PDB entry 9N6Q | X-ray diffraction, 1.85 A resolution | chains A and B

Chain A (and B):
Molecule: Dihydroorotate dehydrogenase
Source organism: Leishmania braziliensis
Notes: EC 1.3.3.1; chain B of this document is another copy of the same molecule, construct and numbering; everything in this record applies to it too
Reference sequence: E9AI53 (E9AI53_LEIBR); residues 1-313 here = UniProt positions 1-313
Chain sequence (347 residues; row label = number of the first residue in the row; numbers below 1 keep their minus sign (Met-33 is residue -33)):
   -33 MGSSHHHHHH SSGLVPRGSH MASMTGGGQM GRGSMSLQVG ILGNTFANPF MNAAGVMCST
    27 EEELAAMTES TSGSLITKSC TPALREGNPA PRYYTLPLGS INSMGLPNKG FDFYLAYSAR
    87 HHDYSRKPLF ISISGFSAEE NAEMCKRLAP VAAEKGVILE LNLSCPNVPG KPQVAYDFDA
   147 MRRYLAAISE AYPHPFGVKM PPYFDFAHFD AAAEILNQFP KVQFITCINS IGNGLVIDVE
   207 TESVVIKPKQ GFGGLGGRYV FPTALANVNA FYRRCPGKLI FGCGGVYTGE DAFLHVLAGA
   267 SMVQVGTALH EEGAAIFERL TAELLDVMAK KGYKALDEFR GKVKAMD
Disordered / not traced: -33 to -1, 72, 131-138, 313 (chain B: -33 to 0, 134-138, 313)
Construct notes: expression tag (-33 to 0)
Small-molecule neighbours:
  - 5-ethyl-1,3-diazinane-2,4,6-trione (A1BWI): Lys44, Asn68, Met70, Gly71, Ser100, Asn128, Ser130, Asn195, Ser196
  - FMN (flavin mononucleotide): Ala19, Ala20, Gly21, Val22, Lys44, Ser45, Tyr59, Ser66, Asn68, Met70, Asn128, Lys165, Ile194, Asn195, Ser196, Gly222, Gly223, Val226, Cys249, Gly250, Gly251, Val252, Val271, Gly272, Thr273
Reported in the primary citation:
  - binding site for 5-ethyl-1,3-diazinane-2,4,6-trione: Asn68, Leu72, Asn128, Asn195, Ser196
  - conformationally variable residues (loop rearrangement, order/disorder transition): Ser130 to Gln139
  - catalytic residues: Cys131 (citing earlier work)

How chain A and chain B interact:
Residue-residue contacts (93):
  Leu64(A) - Leu64(B)  hydrophobic
  Leu64(A) - Arg224(B)
  Tyr142(A) - Asp171(B)
  Phe170(A) - Phe170(B)  hydrophobic
  Phe170(A) - Ile197(B)  hydrophobic
  Phe170(A) - Gly198(B)
  Phe170(A) - Asn199(B)  hydrogen bond (backbone-side chain)
  Asp171(A) - Tyr142(B)
  Asp171(A) - Asn199(B)
  Phe172(A) - Asn199(B)
  Phe172(A) - Lys215(B)
  Phe172(A) - Phe218(B)  hydrophobic
  Ile197(A) - Phe170(B)  hydrophobic
  Gly198(A) - Phe170(B)
  Asn199(A) - Phe170(B)  hydrogen bond (side chain-backbone)
  Asn199(A) - Asp171(B)
  Asn199(A) - Phe172(B)
  Asn199(A) - Ala232(B)
  Gly200(A) - Pro228(B)
  Gly200(A) - Ala232(B)
  Leu201(A) - Pro228(B)  hydrogen bond (backbone-backbone)
  Leu201(A) - Leu231(B)
  Leu201(A) - Ala232(B)  hydrophobic
  Leu201(A) - Asn235(B)
  Ile203(A) - Leu260(B)
  Ile203(A) - Leu263(B)  hydrophobic
  Ile203(A) - Val309(B)  hydrophobic
  Val205(A) - Leu260(B)  hydrophobic
  Val205(A) - Lys297(B)  hydrogen bond (backbone-side chain)
  Glu206(A) - Lys297(B)  hydrogen bond (backbone-side chain)
  Thr207(A) - Lys310(B)
  Glu208(A) - Phe259(B)
  Glu208(A) - Leu263(B)
  Glu208(A) - Lys297(B)  salt bridge
  Glu208(A) - Tyr299(B)  hydrogen bond
  Glu208(A) - Val309(B)
  Glu208(A) - Lys310(B)  hydrogen bond (backbone-backbone)
  Ser209(A) - Lys310(B)
  Val210(A) - Val309(B)  hydrophobic
  Val210(A) - Lys310(B)  hydrogen bond (backbone-backbone)
  Val210(A) - Ala311(B)  hydrophobic
  Lys215(A) - Phe172(B)
  Gln216(A) - Phe172(B)
  Gln216(A) - Arg239(B)  hydrogen bond
  Gln216(A) - Ala311(B)
  Gln216(A) - Met312(B)
  Phe218(A) - Phe172(B)  hydrophobic
  Phe218(A) - Ala232(B)
  Phe218(A) - Asn235(B)
  Leu221(A) - Pro228(B)  hydrophobic
  Leu221(A) - Thr229(B)
  Arg224(A) - Leu64(B)
  Arg224(A) - Tyr225(B)
  Tyr225(A) - Arg224(B)
  Tyr225(A) - Tyr225(B)
  Tyr225(A) - Pro228(B)  hydrophobic
  Pro228(A) - Gly200(B)
  Pro228(A) - Leu201(B)  hydrogen bond (backbone-backbone)
  Pro228(A) - Leu221(B)  hydrophobic
  Pro228(A) - Tyr225(B)  hydrophobic
  Thr229(A) - Leu221(B)
  Leu231(A) - Leu201(B)
  Ala232(A) - Asn199(B)
  Ala232(A) - Gly200(B)
  Ala232(A) - Leu201(B)  hydrophobic
  Ala232(A) - Phe218(B)
  Asn235(A) - Leu201(B)
  Asn235(A) - Phe218(B)
  Phe259(A) - Val205(B)
  Phe259(A) - Glu208(B)
  Leu260(A) - Ile203(B)
  Leu260(A) - Val205(B)  hydrophobic
  Leu263(A) - Ile203(B)  hydrophobic
  Leu263(A) - Glu208(B)
  Lys297(A) - Val205(B)  hydrogen bond (side chain-backbone)
  Lys297(A) - Glu206(B)  hydrogen bond (side chain-backbone)
  Lys297(A) - Glu208(B)  salt bridge
  Tyr299(A) - Glu208(B)  hydrogen bond
  Val309(A) - Ile203(B)  hydrophobic
  Val309(A) - Glu208(B)
  Val309(A) - Val210(B)  hydrophobic
  Lys310(A) - Thr207(B)
  Lys310(A) - Glu208(B)  hydrogen bond (backbone-backbone)
  Lys310(A) - Ser209(B)  hydrogen bond (backbone-side chain)
  Lys310(A) - Val210(B)  hydrogen bond (backbone-backbone)
  Ala311(A) - Ser209(B)  hydrogen bond (backbone-side chain)
  Ala311(A) - Val210(B)  hydrophobic
  Met312(A) - Pro57(B)  hydrophobic
  Met312(A) - Ser209(B)
  Met312(A) - Val210(B)
  Met312(A) - Val211(B)
  Met312(A) - Ile212(B)
  Met312(A) - Lys213(B)
Also at the interface, not in a pair above, chain A (47 interface residues in all): Phe175, Val202, Asp204, Lys213, Ala236, Arg239, Glu256, Ala264, Val293, Lys308
Also at the interface, not in a pair above, chain B (50 interface residues in all): Pro63, Val202, Asp204, Gln216, Ala236, Glu256, Ala264, Val293, Lys308

Summary:
47 residues of chain A and 50 residues of chain B are in contact; the contacts include 17 hydrogen bonds and 2
salt bridges. Polar contacts include Glu208(A)-Lys297(B), Phe170(A)-Asn199(B) and Val205(A)-Lys297(B). From
the paper: the catalytic residue Cys131(A); a binding site for 5-ethyl-1,3-diazinane-2,4,6-trione at Asn68(A),
Leu72(A) and Asn128(A) among others.
Chain A and chain B are both Dihydroorotate dehydrogenase (Leishmania braziliensis); the structure, Crystal
structure of dihydroorotate dehydrogenase from Leishmania braziliensis in complex with
5-(4-hydroxy-3-methoxybenzyl)pyrimidine-2,4,6(1H,3H,5H)-trione, was determined by X-ray diffraction together
with 9N67, 9N68, 9N6O and 9CB8 from the same study.
